PDB entry 8XOL | electron microscopy, 3.02 A resolution | chain A

# Chain A
Protein: ATP-binding cassette sub-family C member 4
From: Homo sapiens
Notes: EC 7.6.2.2, 7.6.2.3
Reference sequence: O15439 (MRP4_HUMAN); residues 1-1325 here = UniProt positions 1-1325
Sequence (1325 residues; row label = number of the first residue in the row):
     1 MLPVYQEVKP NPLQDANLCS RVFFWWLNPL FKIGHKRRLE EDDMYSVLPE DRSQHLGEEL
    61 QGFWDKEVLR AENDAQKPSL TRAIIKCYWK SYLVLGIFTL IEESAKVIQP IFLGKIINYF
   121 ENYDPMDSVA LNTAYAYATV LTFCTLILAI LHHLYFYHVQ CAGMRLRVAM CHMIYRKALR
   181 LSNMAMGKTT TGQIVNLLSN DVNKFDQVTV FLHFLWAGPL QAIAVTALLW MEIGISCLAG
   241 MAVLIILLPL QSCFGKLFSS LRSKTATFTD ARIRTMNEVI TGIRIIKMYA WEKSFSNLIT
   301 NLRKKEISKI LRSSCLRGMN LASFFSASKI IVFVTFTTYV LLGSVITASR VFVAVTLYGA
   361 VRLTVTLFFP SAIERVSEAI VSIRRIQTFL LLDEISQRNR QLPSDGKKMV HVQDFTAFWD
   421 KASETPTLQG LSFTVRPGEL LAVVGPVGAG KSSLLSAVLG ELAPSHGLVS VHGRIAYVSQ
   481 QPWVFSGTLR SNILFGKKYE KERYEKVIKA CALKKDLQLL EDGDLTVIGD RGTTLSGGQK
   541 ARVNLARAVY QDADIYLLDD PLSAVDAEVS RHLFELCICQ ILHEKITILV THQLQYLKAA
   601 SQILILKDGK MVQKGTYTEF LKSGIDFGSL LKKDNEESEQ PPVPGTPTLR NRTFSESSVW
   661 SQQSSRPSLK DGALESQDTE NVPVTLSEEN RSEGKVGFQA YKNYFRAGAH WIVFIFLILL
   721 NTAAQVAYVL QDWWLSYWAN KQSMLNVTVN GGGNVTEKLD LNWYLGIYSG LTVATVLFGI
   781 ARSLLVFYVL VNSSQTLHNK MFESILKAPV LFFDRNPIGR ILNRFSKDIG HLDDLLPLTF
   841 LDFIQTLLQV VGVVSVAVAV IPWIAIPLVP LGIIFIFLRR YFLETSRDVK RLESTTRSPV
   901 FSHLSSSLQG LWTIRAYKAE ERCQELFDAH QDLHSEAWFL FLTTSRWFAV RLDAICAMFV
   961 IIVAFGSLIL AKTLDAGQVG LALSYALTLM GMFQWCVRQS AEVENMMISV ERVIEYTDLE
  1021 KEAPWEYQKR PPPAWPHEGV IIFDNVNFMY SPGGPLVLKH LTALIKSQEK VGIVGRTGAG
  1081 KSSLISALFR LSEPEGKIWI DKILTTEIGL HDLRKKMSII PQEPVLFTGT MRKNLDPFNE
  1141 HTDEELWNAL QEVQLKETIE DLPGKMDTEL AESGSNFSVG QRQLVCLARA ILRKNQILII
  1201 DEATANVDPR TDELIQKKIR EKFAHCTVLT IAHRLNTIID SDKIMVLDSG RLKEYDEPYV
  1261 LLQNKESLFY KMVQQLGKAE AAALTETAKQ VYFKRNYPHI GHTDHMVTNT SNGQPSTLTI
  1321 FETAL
Disordered / not traced: 1-6, 620-693, 1278-1325
Ligand contacts:
  - AMP-PNP (ANP; phosphoaminophosphonic acid-adenylate ester): Trp419, Thr427, Leu428, Val447, Ala449, Gly450, Lys451, Ser452, Leu455, Gln480, Asp560
  - DU0 (2-[2-[(1S,2S,4S,5'R,6R,7S,8R,9S,12S,13R,16S)-5',7,9,13-tetramethylspiro[5-oxapentacyclo[10.8.0.02,9.04,8.013,18]icos-18-ene-6,2'-oxane]-16-yl]oxyethyl]propane-1,3-diol), molecule 1: His35, Phe877, Leu878, Tyr881, Arg951, Ile955
  - DU0, molecule 2: Ile235, Ala239, Thr338, Leu342
  - DU0, molecule 3: Ala239, Val334, Thr338, Leu341, Leu342
  - DU0, molecule 4: Leu719, Thr722, Val726, Leu730, Trp733, Tyr737
  - DU0, molecule 5: Thr722, Gln725, Val726, Val729, Leu730, Trp733, Val851, Gly852, Ser855, Val856, Ala859, Val860, Gln978
  - DU0, molecule 6: Leu730, Trp734, Tyr737, Trp763, Ile767
  - DU0, molecule 7: Asp760, Asn762, Trp763, Gly766, Gly770, Val773, Ala774
  - DU0, molecule 8: Ser855, Val858, Ala859, Pro862
Curated features (UniProtKB/Swiss-Prot):
  - motif: Glu1322 to Leu1325 (PDZ-binding)
  - binding site (ATP): Gly445 to Ser452, Gly1075 to Ser1082
  - modified residue: Thr646 (Phosphothreonine), Thr648 (Phosphothreonine), Ser664 (Phosphoserine), Ser668 (Phosphoserine)
  - glycosylation (N-linked (GlcNAc...) asparagine): Asn746, Asn754
  - natural variant: Gly187 (G187W: Transport properties comparable to wild-type), Lys304 (K304N: Transport properties comparable to wild-type), Gly487 (G487E: Transport properties comparable to wild-type), Tyr556 (Y556C: 40% reduced expression level compared to wild-type), Glu757 (E757K: 10% reduced expression level compared to wild-type), Val776 (V776I: 20% reduced expression level compared to wild-type), Arg820 (R820I: Transport properties comparable to wild-type), Val854 (V854F: Transport properties comparable to wild-type), Ile866 (I866V: Transport properties comparable to wild-type), Thr1142 (T1142M: 10% reduced expression level compared to wild-type)
  - mutagenesis: Asn746 (N746Q: Does not affect plasma membrane localization; 1.5 fold increase in PEG2 transport; does not affect estradiol 17-beta-D-glucuronide transport), Asn754 (N754Q: Does not affect plasma membrane localization; PEG2 transport is decreased by 50%; does not affect estradiol 17-beta-D-glucuronide transport)

# Overview
Ligands of chain A: AMP-PNP and 8 copies of compound DU0. UniProt lists 16 ATP-binding residues and 2
mutagenesis sites.
Chain A is ATP-binding cassette sub-family C member 4 (Homo sapiens); the structure, Cryo-EM structure of
human ABCC4 with ANP bound in NBD1, was determined by electron microscopy (same publication as 8XOK and 8XOM).
